Entry 3HO2 (X-ray diffraction, 2.00 A resolution); this record covers chain A.

Chain A:
Name: 3-oxoacyl-[acyl-carrier-protein] synthase 2
Organism: Escherichia coli
Notes: EC 2.3.1.179
UniProt: P0AAI5 (FABF_ECOLI); residues 1-412 here correspond to UniProt positions 2-413 (UniProt number = residue number + 1)
Amino-acid sequence (427 residues; numbered -14 to 412; the number before each row is that of its first residue; numbers below 1 keep their minus sign (Met-14 is residue -14)):
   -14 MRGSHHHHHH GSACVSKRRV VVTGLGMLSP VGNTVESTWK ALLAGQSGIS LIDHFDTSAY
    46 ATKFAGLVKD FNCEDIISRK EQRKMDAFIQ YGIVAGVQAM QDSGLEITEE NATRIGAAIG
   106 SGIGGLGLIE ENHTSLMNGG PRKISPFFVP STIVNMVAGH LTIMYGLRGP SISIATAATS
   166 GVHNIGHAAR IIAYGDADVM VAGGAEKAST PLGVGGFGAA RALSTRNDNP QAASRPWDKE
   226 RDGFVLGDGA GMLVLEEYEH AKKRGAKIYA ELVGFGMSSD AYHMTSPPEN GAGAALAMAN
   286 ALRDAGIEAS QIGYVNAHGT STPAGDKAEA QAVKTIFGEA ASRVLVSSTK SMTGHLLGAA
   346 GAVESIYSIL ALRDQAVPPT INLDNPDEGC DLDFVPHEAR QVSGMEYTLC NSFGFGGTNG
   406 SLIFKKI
Unresolved in the structure: -14 to 1
Construct notes: expression tag (-14 to 0); engineered mutation Ala163 (Cys164 in P0AAI5)
Swiss-Prot annotation at these positions:
  - active site (For beta-ketoacyl synthase activity): His303, His340
  - binding site (platencin): Thr270, Thr307 to Ala309, His340
  - binding site (platensimycin): Thr270, His303, Thr307 to Ala309, His340
Small-molecule neighbours: Platencin (N32; 2,4-dihydroxy-3-({3-[(2S,4aS,8S,8aR)-8-methyl-3-methylidene-7-oxo-1,3,4,7,8,8a-hexahydro-2H-2,4a-ethanonaphthalen-8-yl]propanoyl}amino)benzoic acid): Ala163, Ala205, Arg206, Ala207, Phe229, His268, Thr270, Ser271, Pro272, His303, Thr305, Thr307, Pro308, Ala309, Gly310, His340, Phe398, Gly399, Phe400

Summary:
Chain A binds Platencin. From UniProt: active-site residues His303 and His340, 5 platencin-binding residues
and 6 platensimycin-binding residues.
Chain A is 3-oxoacyl-[acyl-carrier-protein] synthase 2 (Escherichia coli); the structure, Structure of E.coli
FabF(C163A) in complex with Platencin, was determined by X-ray diffraction together with 3I8P, 3HNZ and 3HO9
from the same study.
